Entry 1WM2 (X-ray diffraction, 1.60 A resolution); this record covers chain A.

== Chain A ==
Name: Ubiquitin-like protein SMT3B
Source organism: Homo sapiens
Notes: fragment: no N-terminal arm(residues 12-89)
UniProtKB: P61956 (SMT3B_HUMAN); residue numbers follow UniProt; this construct covers 12-89
Chain sequence (78 residues; numbered 12 to 89; the number before each row is that of its first residue):
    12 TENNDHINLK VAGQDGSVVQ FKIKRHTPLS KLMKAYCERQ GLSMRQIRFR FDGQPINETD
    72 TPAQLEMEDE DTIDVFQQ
Curated features (UniProtKB/Swiss-Prot):
  - cross-link: Lys-21 (Glycyl lysine isopeptide (Lys-Gly) (interchain with G-Cter in SUMO2))
  - mutagenesis: Lys-33 (K33E: Significantly impairs sumoylation of MTA1), Lys-35 (K35E: Significantly impairs sumoylation of MTA1), Lys-42 (K42E: Significantly impairs sumoylation of MTA1)

== Summary ==
Curated annotation (UniProt) lists 3 mutagenesis sites.
Chain A is Ubiquitin-like protein SMT3B (Homo sapiens); the structure, Crystal structure of human SUMO-2
protein, was determined by X-ray diffraction together with 1WM3 from the same study.
